Entry 2D2C (X-ray diffraction, 3.80 A resolution); this record covers chains A and N of the 16 polymer chains in the assembly.

# Chain A (and N)
Protein: Cytochrome b6
From: Mastigocladus laminosus
Notes: chain N of this document is another copy of the same molecule, construct and numbering; everything in this record applies to it too
Reference sequence: P83791 (CYB6_MASLA); residues 1-215 here = UniProt positions 1-215
Sequence (215 residues; each row starts with the number of its first residue):
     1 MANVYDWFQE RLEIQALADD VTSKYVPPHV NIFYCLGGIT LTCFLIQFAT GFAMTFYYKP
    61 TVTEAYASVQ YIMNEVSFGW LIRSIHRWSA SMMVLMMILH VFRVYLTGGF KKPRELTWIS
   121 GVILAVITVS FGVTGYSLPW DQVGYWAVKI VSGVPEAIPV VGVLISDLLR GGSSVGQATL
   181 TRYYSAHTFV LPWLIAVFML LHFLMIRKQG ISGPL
Not modelled in the structure: 1-12, 215
Covalent attachments: heme c (HEC) linked to Cys35
Ion coordination: heme Fe site 1: His86, His187; heme Fe site 2: His100, His202
Small-molecule neighbours:
  - beta-carotene (BCR): Phe33, Leu36, Ile39, Met96, Leu99
  - chlorophyll a (CLA): Met97, Ile98, Val101, Tyr105, Val129
  - heme c (HEC): Val26, Pro27, Tyr34, Gly38, Leu41, Thr42, Ile206, Arg207, Lys208
  - heme (HEM), molecule 1: Tyr34, Gly37, Gly38, Thr40, Leu41, Met97, His100, Val101, Arg103, Val104, Gly108, Gly109, Phe110, Arg114, Thr117, Trp118, Gly121, Val122, Leu124, Ala125, Thr128, Met199, His202, Phe203, Ile206, Gln209
  - heme (HEM), molecule 2: Phe44, Gln47, Phe48, Gly51, Phe52, Met54, Thr55, Tyr58, Val69, Arg83, His86, Arg87, Ala90, Met93, Phe131, Gly132, Gly135, Tyr136, Leu138, Pro139, His187, Thr188, Pro192
Swiss-Prot annotation at these positions:
  - binding site (heme c): Cys35, Lys208
  - binding site (heme b): Arg83, His86, His100, Arg103, His187, His202
Reported in the primary citation:
  - binding site for the ligand BNT: Asp141, Val143

# Interface between chain A and chain N
Contacting residue pairs (35):
  Ala18(A) with Lys208(N)
  Phe48(A) with Phe189(N), hydrophobic
  Phe52(A) with Ser185(N); Phe189(N), hydrophobic; Val190(N), hydrophobic
  Thr55(A) with Thr181(N); Ser185(N), hydrogen bond
  Phe56(A) with Thr181(N); Arg182(N); Ser185(N)
  Tyr57(A) with Arg182(N)
  Lys59(A) with Gln177(N)
  Glu64(A) with Thr61(N); Gln177(N)
  Lys112(A) with Ala16(N)
  Pro113(A) with Ala16(N), hydrophobic
  Glu115(A) with Gln15(N)
  Gln177(A) with Lys59(N)
  Thr181(A) with Thr55(N); Phe56(N)
  Arg182(A) with Phe56(N); Tyr57(N), hydrogen bond
  Ser185(A) with Phe52(N); Thr55(N), hydrogen bond; Phe56(N)
  Thr188(A) with Phe189(N)
  Phe189(A) with Phe48(N), hydrophobic; Phe52(N), hydrophobic; Thr188(N)
  Val190(A) with Phe52(N), hydrophobic
  Pro192(A) with Trp193(N)
  Trp193(A) with Pro192(N); Trp193(N), hydrophobic
  Arg207(A) with Leu17(N); Ala18(N)
Interface residues without a listed pair, chain A (24 interface residues in all): Leu17, Tyr58, Lys208
Interface residues without a listed pair, chain N (24 interface residues in all): Tyr58, Val62, Pro113

# Summary
Chain A and chain N each contribute 24 residues to their interface; the contacts include 3 hydrogen bonds.
Polar contacts include Thr55(A)-Ser185(N) and Arg182(A)-Tyr57(N). Chain A binds heme, chlorophyll a and
beta-carotene. Covalently linked heme c: at Cys35(A). The paper reports a binding site for the ligand BNT at
Asp141(A) and Val143(A).
Both chains are Cytochrome b6 (Mastigocladus laminosus). Entry 2D2C (Crystal Structure Of Cytochrome B6F
Complex with DBMIB From M. Laminosus) was determined by X-ray diffraction.
